8XXK - chains A and G of the 4 polymer chains in the assembly; structure by X-ray diffraction, 1.70 A resolution.

Chain A:
Molecule: N-glycosylase/DNA lyase
Organism: Homo sapiens
Notes: EC 3.2.2.-, 4.2.99.18
Reference sequence: O15527 (OGG1_HUMAN); residues 12-345 here = UniProt positions 12-345
Chain sequence (336 residues; row label = number of the first residue in the row):
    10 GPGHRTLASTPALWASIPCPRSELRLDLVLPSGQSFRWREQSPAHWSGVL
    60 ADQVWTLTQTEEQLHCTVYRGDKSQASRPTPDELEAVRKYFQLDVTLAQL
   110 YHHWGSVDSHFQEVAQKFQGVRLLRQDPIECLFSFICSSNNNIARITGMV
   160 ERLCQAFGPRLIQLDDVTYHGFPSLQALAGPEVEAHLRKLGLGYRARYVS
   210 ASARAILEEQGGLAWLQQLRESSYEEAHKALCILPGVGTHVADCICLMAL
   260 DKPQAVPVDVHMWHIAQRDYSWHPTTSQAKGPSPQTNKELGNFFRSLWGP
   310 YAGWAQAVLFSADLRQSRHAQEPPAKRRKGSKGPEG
Disordered / not traced: 326-345
Construct notes: expression tag (10-11); engineered mutation His249 (Lys in O15527)
Curated features (UniProtKB/Swiss-Prot):
  - binding site (DNA): Asn149, Arg154, Arg204, His270, Gln287
  - binding site (8-oxoguanine): Pro266, Asp268, Gln315, Phe319
  - natural variant: Gly12 (G12E: Found in a kidney cancer sample), Arg46 (R46Q: Found in a clear cell renal cell carcinoma sample), Ala85 (A85S: Found in a lung cancer sample), Arg131 (R131Q: Found in a lung cancer sample), Arg154 (R154H: Found in a gastric cancer sample), Ser232 (S232T: Found in a kidney cancer sample)
  - mutagenesis: Asp268 (D268E/Q: No effect on activity; D268N: Decreases activity about 65-fold)
Ion coordination: Mg2+ site 1: Gln84, Gln294 (shared with 1 residue of chain D); Na+ near Glu122 (its only coordinating residue here); Mg2+ site 2: Cys241, Leu243, Val246 (shared with DC28(G) of chain G)
Ligand contacts: A1LXK ([(2R,3S,5S)-5-[2-azanyl-6,8-bis(oxidanylidene)-1,7-dihydropurin-9-yl]-2,3,5-tris(oxidanyl)pentyl] dihydrogen phosphate): Ser41, Gly42, Phe45, Phe144, Ser147, Asn150, Asn151, Ile152, Ile155, His249, Cys253, Met257, Pro266, Val267, Asp268, Val269, His270, Met271, Gln315, Phe319, Leu323
From the paper describing this entry:
  - mutagenesis - K249H: abolished catalytic activity (AP-lyase activity)
  - mutagenesis - K249H: increased catalytic activity on under acidic conditions

Chain G:
Molecule: 7-nt DNA strand
Organism: Homo sapiens
Sequence (7 nucleotides; each row starts with the number of its first residue):
    26 GTCTACC
Ion coordination: Mg2+: DC28 (shared with Cys241(A), Leu243(A), Val246(A) of chain A)

Interface between chain A and chain G:
Pairs across the interface (20):
  Ser148(A) with DG26(G), sugar contact; DT27(G), sugar contact
  Asn149(A) with DG26(G), hydrogen bond to the phosphate
  Asn150(A) with DG26(G), phosphate contact
  Tyr203(A) with DG26(G), hydrogen bond to the base
  Tyr207(A) with DC28(G), sugar contact
  Leu243(A) with DC28(G), phosphate contact
  Pro244(A) with DC28(G), phosphate contact
  Gly245(A) with DT27(G), sugar contact; DC28(G), hydrogen bond to the phosphate
  Val246(A) with DT27(G), phosphate contact; DC28(G), phosphate contact
  Gly247(A) with DT27(G), hydrogen bond to the phosphate
  Thr248(A) with DT27(G), phosphate contact
  His249(A) with DG26(G), phosphate contact; DT27(G), hydrogen bond to the phosphate
  Val250(A) with DG26(G), phosphate contact; DT27(G), hydrogen bond to the phosphate
  Asp268(A) with DG26(G), phosphate contact
  Val269(A) with DG26(G), hydrogen bond to the phosphate
Also at the interface, not in a pair above, chain A (17 interface residues in all): Ser147, Arg206
Also at the interface, not in a pair above, chain G (4 interface residues in all): DT29

In short:
17 residues of chain A face 4 of chain G across their interface, with 7 hydrogen bonds. Polar pairs include
Tyr203(A)-DG26(G), Asn149(A)-DG26(G) and Gly245(A)-DC28(G). Ligands of chain A: compound A1LXK. From the
paper: K249H of chain A abolishes catalytic activity (AP-lyase activity); K249H of chain A increases catalytic
activity on under acidic conditions.
Chain A is N-glycosylase/DNA lyase and chain G is a 7-nt DNA strand, both from Homo sapiens; the structure,
Crystal structure of human 8-oxoguanine glycosylase K249H mutant bound to the reaction intermediate derived
from the ..., was determined by X-ray diffraction together with 8XWC, 8XWU and 8XXG from the same study.
